PDB entry 7MID | electron microscopy, 3.56 A resolution | chains A and F of the 6 polymer chains in the assembly

[Chain A]
Molecule: CRISPR-associated exonuclease Cas4/endonuclease Cas1 fusion
Organism: Geobacter sulfurreducens
Notes: EC 3.1.-.-, 3.1.12.1
UniProt: Q74H36 (CS4F1_GEOSL); residue numbers follow UniProt; this construct covers 1-559
Amino-acid sequence (559 residues; numbered 1 to 559; the number before each row is that of its first residue):
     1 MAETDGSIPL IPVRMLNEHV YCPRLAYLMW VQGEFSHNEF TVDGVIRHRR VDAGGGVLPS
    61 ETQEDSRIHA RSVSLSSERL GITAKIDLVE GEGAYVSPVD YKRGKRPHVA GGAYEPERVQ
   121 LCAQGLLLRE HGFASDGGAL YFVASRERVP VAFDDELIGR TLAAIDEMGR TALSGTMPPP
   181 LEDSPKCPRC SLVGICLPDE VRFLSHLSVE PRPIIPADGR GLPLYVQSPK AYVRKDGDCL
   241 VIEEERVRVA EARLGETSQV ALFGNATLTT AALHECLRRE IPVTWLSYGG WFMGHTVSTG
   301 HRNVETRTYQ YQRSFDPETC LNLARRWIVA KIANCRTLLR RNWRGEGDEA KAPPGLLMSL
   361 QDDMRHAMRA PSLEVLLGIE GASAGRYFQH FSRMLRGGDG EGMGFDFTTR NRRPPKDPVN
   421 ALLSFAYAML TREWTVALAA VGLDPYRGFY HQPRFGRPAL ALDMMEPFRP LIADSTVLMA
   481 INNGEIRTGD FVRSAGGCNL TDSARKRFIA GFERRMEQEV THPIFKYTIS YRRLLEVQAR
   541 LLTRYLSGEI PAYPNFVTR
Not modelled in the structure: 1-4, 559
Curated features (UniProtKB/Swiss-Prot):
  - binding site ([4Fe-4S] cluster): Cys22, Cys187, Cys190, Cys196
  - binding site (Mn(2+)): Asp87, Asp100, Glu380, His451, Glu466
Ion coordination: 4Fe-4S cluster Fe: Cys22, Cys187, Cys190, Cys196; Mn2+ site 1: His48, Asp87, Asp100, Tyr101; Mn2+ site 2: Glu380, Glu466
Ligand contacts: 4Fe-4S cluster (SF4): Tyr21, Cys22, Arg24, Leu25, Leu28, Pro180, Leu181, Cys187, Cys190, Cys196, Pro198
What the authors report for this chain:
  - specificity-determining residues: Glu18
  - specificity-determining residues: Arg14, Leu25, Leu192 (by similarity / conservation)
  - mutagenesis - H48G, D100A: decreased catalytic activity
  - mutagenesis - S191A: decreased catalytic activity on Gsu-PAM
  - mutagenesis - E18Y: abolished catalytic activity on both PAMs

[Chain F]
Molecule: 37-nt DNA strand
Sequence (37 nucleotides; numbered 1 to 37; the number before each row is that of its first residue):
     1 GTCGTAGCTG AGGCCTCACG ATGGACTTTT TGAATTT
Not modelled in the structure: 1-2, 36-37
Ion coordination: Mn2+: DC15 (shared with 3 residues of chain C)

[Chain A / chain F interface]
Contacting residue pairs (49; chain A residue first):
  Pro12(A) - DT31(F)  phosphate contact
  Val13(A) - DT31(F)  phosphate contact
  Arg14(A) - DT31(F)  hydrogen bond to the phosphate
  Arg14(A) - DG32(F)  salt bridge to the phosphate
  Arg14(A) - DA33(F)  salt bridge to the phosphate
  Glu18(A) - DA33(F)  base contact
  Glu18(A) - DA34(F)  base contact
  Tyr21(A) - DA34(F)  stacking on the base
  Tyr21(A) - DT35(F)  base contact
  Met29(A) - DG32(F)  base contact
  Met29(A) - DA33(F)  base contact
  Phe35(A) - DG32(F)  stacking on the base
  Phe35(A) - DA33(F)  base contact
  Phe40(A) - DA33(F)  sugar contact
  Phe40(A) - DA34(F)  sugar contact
  Thr41(A) - DG32(F)  sugar contact
  Thr41(A) - DA33(F)  hydrogen bond to the sugar
  Gly44(A) - DG32(F)  phosphate contact
  Gly44(A) - DA33(F)  phosphate contact
  Val45(A) - DG32(F)  sugar contact
  His48(A) - DT31(F)  phosphate contact
  His48(A) - DG32(F)  salt bridge to the phosphate
  His48(A) - DA33(F)  salt bridge to the phosphate
  Thr83(A) - DT30(F)  phosphate contact
  Ala84(A) - DT30(F)  phosphate contact
  Ala84(A) - DT31(F)  phosphate contact
  Lys85(A) - DT29(F)  base contact
  Lys85(A) - DT30(F)  hydrogen bond to the base
  Lys85(A) - DT31(F)  hydrogen bond to the phosphate
  Asp87(A) - DG32(F)  phosphate contact
  Asp100(A) - DG32(F)  phosphate contact
  Tyr101(A) - DG32(F)  phosphate contact
  Lys102(A) - DA33(F)  salt bridge to the phosphate
  Arg103(A) - DA33(F)  phosphate contact
  Arg103(A) - DA34(F)  salt bridge to the phosphate
  Tyr114(A) - DT35(F)  stacking on the base
  Pro116(A) - DT35(F)  base contact
  Glu117(A) - DA34(F)  base contact
  Gln120(A) - DG32(F)  phosphate contact
  Pro185(A) - DT35(F)  sugar contact
  Lys186(A) - DT35(F)  base contact
  Arg189(A) - DA33(F)  base contact
  Arg189(A) - DA34(F)  hydrogen bond to the phosphate
  Arg189(A) - DT35(F)  salt bridge to the phosphate
  Cys190(A) - DA33(F)  hydrogen bond to the base
  Ser191(A) - DA33(F)  hydrogen bond to the base
  Leu192(A) - DA33(F)  base contact
  Arg278(A) - DA25(F)  base contact
  Arg278(A) - DC26(F)  base contact
Also at the interface, not in a pair above, chain A (37 interface residues in all): Met15, Asn17, Leu25, His37, Asn38, Gln124

[Overview]
Chain A and chain F form an interface of 37 and 9 residues respectively, with 7 hydrogen bonds, 7 salt bridges
and 3 aromatic stacking contacts. Among the polar pairs are Lys85(A)-DT30(F), Cys190(A)-DA33(F) and
Ser191(A)-DA33(F). The paper reports that H48G and D100A of chain A reduce catalytic activity; specificity
determinants Glu18(A), Arg14(A) and Leu25(A) among others; 4 substitutions were tested in all.
Here chain A is CRISPR-associated exonuclease Cas4/endonuclease Cas1 fusion (Geobacter sulfurreducens) and
chain F is a 37-nt DNA strand. Entry 7MID (Sub-complex of Cas4-Cas1-Cas2 bound PAM containing DNA) was
determined by electron microscopy, deposited together with 7MI4, 7MI5, 7MI9 and 7MIB.
